Entry 6R69 (electron microscopy, 3.65 A resolution); this record covers chains A and G of the 10 polymer chains in the assembly.

[Chain A]
Molecule: Flagellar biosynthetic protein FliP
From: Salmonella enterica subsp. enterica
UniProtKB: G5QE81 (G5QE81_SALRU); numbering as in UniProt (aligned over 1-245)
Amino-acid sequence (245 residues; each row starts with the number of its first residue):
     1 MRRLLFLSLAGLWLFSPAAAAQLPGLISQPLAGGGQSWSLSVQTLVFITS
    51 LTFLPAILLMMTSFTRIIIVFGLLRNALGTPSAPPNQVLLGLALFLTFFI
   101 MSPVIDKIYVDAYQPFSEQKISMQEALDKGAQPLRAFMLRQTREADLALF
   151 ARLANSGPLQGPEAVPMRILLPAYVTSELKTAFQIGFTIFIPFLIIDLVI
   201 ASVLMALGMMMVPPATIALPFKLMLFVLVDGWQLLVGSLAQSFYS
Unresolved in the structure: 1-42

[Chain G]
Molecule: Flagellar biosynthetic protein FliQ
From: Salmonella enterica
UniProtKB: A0A0M0QTK6 (A0A0M0QTK6_SALER); residue numbers follow UniProt; this construct covers 1-89
Amino-acid sequence (89 residues; each row starts with the number of its first residue):
     1 MTPESVMMMGTEAMKVALALAAPLLLVALITGLIISILQAATQINEMTLS
    51 FIPKIVAVFIAIIVAGPWMLNLLLDYVRTLFSNLPYIIG

[How chain A and chain G interact]
Contacting residue pairs - 32 pairs, chain A then chain G:
  R143(A) with I88(G)
  T181(A) with I88(G)
  Q184(A) with M1(G), hydrogen bond
  I185(A) with I88(G), hydrophobic
  T188(A) with M9(G); L80(G); L84(G)
  I189(A) with F81(G), hydrophobic; L84(G), hydrophobic
  I191(A) with M9(G), hydrophobic; A13(G), hydrophobic
  P192(A) with L80(G)
  I195(A) with A13(G); A17(G), hydrophobic
  V199(A) with A17(G); A21(G), hydrophobic
  S202(A) with L25(G)
  V203(A) with L24(G), hydrophobic
  A206(A) with L25(G), hydrophobic; K54(G), hydrogen bond (backbone-side chain)
  L207(A) with F51(G); K54(G); I55(G), hydrophobic
  M224(A) with L70(G), hydrophobic
  L225(A) with L73(G), hydrophobic; L74(G), hydrophobic
  V229(A) with L74(G), hydrophobic
  G231(A) with F81(G)
  L234(A) with F81(G), hydrophobic
  L235(A) with F81(G), hydrophobic
  S238(A) with F81(G), hydrogen bond (side chain-backbone)
  S242(A) with P85(G)
Other interface residues (no listed pair), chain A (25 interface residues in all): R66, M209, L228
Other interface residues (no listed pair), chain G (23 interface residues in all): L20, V58, V77, R78, I87

[In short]
25 residues of chain A and 23 residues of chain G are in contact; the contacts include 3 hydrogen bonds. Polar
pairs include Q184(A)-M1(G), A206(A)-K54(G) and S238(A)-F81(G).
Chain A is Flagellar biosynthetic protein FliP (Salmonella enterica subsp. enterica) and chain G is Flagellar
biosynthetic protein FliQ (Salmonella enterica); the structure, Improved map of the FliPQR complex that forms
the core of the Salmonella type III secretion ..., was determined by electron microscopy together with 6R6B
from the same study.
